Entry 7YC7 (X-ray diffraction, 1.95 A resolution); this record covers chains A and D of the 3 polymer chains in the assembly.

[Chain A]
Protein: Deoxyribodipyrimidine photo-lyase
Source organism: Methanosarcina mazei
Notes: EC 4.1.99.3
UniProtKB: A0A0F8I5V2 (A0A0F8I5V2_METMZ); residues 3-462 here correspond to UniProt positions 1-460 (UniProt number = residue number - 2)
Chain sequence (482 residues; row label = number of the first residue in the row; numbers below 1 keep their minus sign (Met-17 is residue -17)):
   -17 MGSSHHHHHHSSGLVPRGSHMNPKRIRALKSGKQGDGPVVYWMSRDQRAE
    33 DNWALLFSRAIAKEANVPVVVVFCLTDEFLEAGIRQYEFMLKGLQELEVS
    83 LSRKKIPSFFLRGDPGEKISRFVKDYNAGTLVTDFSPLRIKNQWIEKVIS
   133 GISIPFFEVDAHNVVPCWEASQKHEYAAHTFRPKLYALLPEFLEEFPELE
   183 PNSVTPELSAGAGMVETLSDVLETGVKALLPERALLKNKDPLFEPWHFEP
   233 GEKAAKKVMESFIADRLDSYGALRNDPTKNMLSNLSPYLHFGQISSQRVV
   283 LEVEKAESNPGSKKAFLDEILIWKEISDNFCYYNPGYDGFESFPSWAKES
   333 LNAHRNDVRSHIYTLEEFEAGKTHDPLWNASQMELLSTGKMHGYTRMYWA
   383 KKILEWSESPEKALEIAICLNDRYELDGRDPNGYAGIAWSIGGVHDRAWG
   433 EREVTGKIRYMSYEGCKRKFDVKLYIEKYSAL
Not modelled in the structure: -17 to -3, 189-197, 463-464
Construct notes: initiating methionine (-17); expression tag (-16 to 2, 463-464); engineered mutation Thr377 (Met375 in A0A0F8I5V2)
Ligand contacts: FAD (flavin-adenine dinucleotide): Tyr252, Arg256, Leu264, Ser265, Asn266, Leu267, Ser268, Leu271, Phe298, Glu301, Ile302, Trp305, Lys306, Ser309, Lys372, Met373, Gly375, Arg378, Met379, Ala382, Asn403, Glu407, Asp409, Gly410, Asp412, Asn414, Gly415, Gly418, Ile419, Ser422
What the authors report for this chain:
  - binding site for CPD photolesion containing DNA: Arg256, Trp305, Trp421, Trp431, Arg441
  - conformationally variable residues (side-chain flip): Arg256
  - binding site for complementary oligonucleotide to the CPD containing DNA (chain D): Arg429
  - contacts within the chain: Asp428-Arg441
  - binding site for flavin-adenine dinucleotide: Arg256
  - catalytic residues: Arg256 (proposed by the authors, not directly observed)

[Chain D]
Molecule: complementary oligonucleotide to the CPD containing DNA
Sequence (14 nucleotides; numbered 1 to 14; the number before each row is that of its first residue):
     1 TGCGCGAAGCCGAT

[Chain A / chain D interface]
Residue-residue contacts (19):
  Tyr158(A) with DC10(D), sugar contact; DC11(D), sugar contact
  Thr162(A) with DC11(D), phosphate contact; DG12(D), sugar contact
  Trp328(A) with DG9(D), phosphate contact; DC10(D), phosphate contact
  Arg429(A) with DA7(D), hydrogen bond to the base; DA8(D), hydrogen bond to the base; DG9(D), base contact
  Ala430(A) with DA8(D), sugar contact; DG9(D), sugar contact
  Trp431(A) with DA7(D), base contact; DA8(D), sugar contact
  Gly432(A) with DA7(D), phosphate contact; DA8(D), phosphate contact
  Glu433(A) with DA8(D), hydrogen bond to the phosphate
  Lys439(A) with DA8(D), phosphate contact; DG9(D), salt bridge to the phosphate
  Arg450(A) with DT1(D), base contact
Interface residues without a listed pair, chain A (11 interface residues in all): Lys155
Interface residues without a listed pair, chain D (8 interface residues in all): DG6

[In short]
11 residues of chain A and 8 residues of chain D are in contact, with 3 hydrogen bonds and 1 salt bridge.
Polar contacts include Arg429(A)-DA7(D), Arg429(A)-DA8(D) and Glu433(A)-DA8(D). Bound to chain A:
flavin-adenine dinucleotide. From the paper: the catalytic residue Arg256(A); a binding site for CPD
photolesion containing DNA at Arg256(A), Trp305(A) and Trp421(A) among others.
Here chain A is Deoxyribodipyrimidine photo-lyase (Methanosarcina mazei) and chain D is complementary
oligonucleotide to the CPD containing DNA. Entry 7YC7 (Dark, fully reduced structure of the MmCPDII-DNA
complex as produced at SwissFEL) was determined by X-ray diffraction together with 7YCM, 7YCP, 7YCR, 7YD6,
7YD7, 7YD8 and 10 further entries from the same study.
